1U2B - chain A; structure by X-ray diffraction, 1.80 A resolution.

[Chain A]
Molecule: Cytohesin 3
Organism: Mus musculus
Notes: fragment: ph
Reference sequence: O08967 (CYH3_MOUSE); residue numbers follow UniProt; this construct covers 261-388
Amino-acid sequence (138 residues; numbered 251 to 388; the number before each row is that of its first residue):
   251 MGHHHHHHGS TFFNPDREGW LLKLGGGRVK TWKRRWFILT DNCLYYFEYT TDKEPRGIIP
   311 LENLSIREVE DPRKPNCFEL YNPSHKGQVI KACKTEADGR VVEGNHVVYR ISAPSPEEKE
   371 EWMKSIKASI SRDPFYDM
Not modelled in the structure: 251-260
Differences from the reference sequence: cloning artifact (251-260); insertion (277)
Swiss-Prot annotation at these positions:
  - binding site (a 1,2-diacyl-sn-glycero-3-phospho-(1D-myo-inositol-3,4,5-trisphosphate)): Arg284, Tyr295
  - mutagenesis: Lys273 (K273A: Abolishes phosphatidylinositol 3,4,5-trisphosphate binding), Arg284 (R284A: Abolishes phosphatidylinositol 3,4,5-trisphosphate binding), Tyr295 (Y295F: Reduces phosphatidylinositol 3,4,5-trisphosphate binding)

[In short]
UniProt lists residues binding 1,2-diacyl-sn-glycero-3-phospho-(1D-myo-inositol-3,4,5-trisphosphate) Arg284
and Tyr295 and 3 mutagenesis sites.
Chain A is Cytohesin 3 (Mus musculus); the structure, Triglycine variant of the Grp1 Pleckstrin Homology
Domain unliganded, was determined by X-ray diffraction, deposited together with 1U27 and 1U29.
